PDB entry 5HBV | X-ray diffraction, 2.70 A resolution | chains C and D of the 4 polymer chains in the assembly

# Chain C
Name: Fab35, Light Chain
Organism: Rattus norvegicus
Amino-acid sequence (213 residues; row label = number of the first residue in the row):
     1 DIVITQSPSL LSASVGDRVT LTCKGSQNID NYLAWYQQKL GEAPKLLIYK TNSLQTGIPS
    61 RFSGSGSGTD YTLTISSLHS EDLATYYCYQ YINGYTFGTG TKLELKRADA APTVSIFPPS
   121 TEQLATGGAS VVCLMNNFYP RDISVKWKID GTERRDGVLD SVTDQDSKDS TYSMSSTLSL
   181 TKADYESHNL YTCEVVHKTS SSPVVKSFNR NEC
Not modelled in the structure: 212-213
Disulfide bonds: Cys23-Cys88, Cys133-Cys193

# Chain D
Name: Fab35, Heavy Chain
Organism: Rattus norvegicus
Amino-acid sequence (219 residues; each row starts with the number of its first residue):
     1 EVQLQESGPG LVQPSETLSL TCTVSGFSLT SYSVSWLRQP SGKGPEWMGR MWDDGGTVYN
    61 SGLKSRLSIS RDTSKNQVFL KMNSLQTDDT GTYYCTRDER IRAINWFAYW GQGTLVTVSS
   121 AETTAPSVYP LAPGTALKSN SMVTLGCLVK GYFPEPVTVT WNSGALSSGV HTFPAVLQSG
   181 LYTLTSSVTV PSSTWPSQTV TCNVAHPGQQ HQRWTRKLC
Disulfide bonds: Cys22-Cys95, Cys147-Cys202

# How chain C and chain D interact
Contacting residue pairs (63):
  Tyr32(C) with Ile104(D), hydrophobic
  Tyr36(C) with Pro45(D)
  Gln38(C) with Tyr94(D), hydrogen bond
  Gly41(C) with Gln112(D)
  Ala43(C) with Trp110(D); Gly111(D); Gln112(D)
  Pro44(C) with Trp110(D); Gly111(D)
  Leu46(C) with Phe107(D); Ala108(D)
  Tyr49(C) with Trp106(D), hydrophobic
  Gln55(C) with Tyr109(D)
  Tyr87(C) with Gln39(D)
  Tyr89(C) with Trp106(D); Phe107(D), hydrogen bond (side chain-backbone)
  Tyr91(C) with Ile104(D), hydrophobic; Asn105(D); Trp106(D), hydrophobic
  Tyr95(C) with Trp47(D), hydrophobic; Arg50(D), hydrogen bond; Asn105(D); Phe107(D), hydrophobic
  Phe97(C) with Pro45(D); Phe107(D), hydrophobic
  Ser115(C) with Thr144(D), hydrogen bond
  Phe117(C) with Leu131(D), hydrophobic; Ala132(D); Pro133(D); Thr144(D)
  Pro118(C) with Ala132(D)
  Ser120(C) with Tyr129(D); Pro130(D)
  Thr121(C) with Leu218(D)
  Glu122(C) with Tyr129(D); Pro130(D); Leu218(D)
  Gln123(C) with Tyr129(D); Leu148(D)
  Thr126(C) with Tyr129(D)
  Ser130(C) with Leu148(D)
  Val132(C) with Leu131(D), hydrophobic
  Leu134(C) with Ser187(D)
  Asn136(C) with Thr144(D); His171(D); Phe173(D)
  Asn137(C) with His171(D), hydrogen bond
  Leu159(C) with Gln178(D)
  Asp160(C) with Val176(D)
  Ser161(C) with Phe173(D); Pro174(D), hydrogen bond (side chain-backbone); Val176(D)
  Val162(C) with Pro174(D)
  Thr163(C) with Thr172(D); Phe173(D); Pro174(D)
  Lys168(C) with Ser168(D)
  Ser173(C) with His171(D), hydrogen bond; Phe173(D)
  Met174(C) with Phe173(D)
  Ser175(C) with Phe173(D); Thr185(D), hydrogen bond
  Ser179(C) with Gln178(D), hydrogen bond
Other interface residues (no listed pair), chain C (42 interface residues in all): Glu42, Ile92, Ile116, Asp166, Thr177
Other interface residues (no listed pair), chain D (37 interface residues in all): Leu37, Glu46, Leu145, Lys150, Thr183, Thr215

# In short
The interface between chain C and chain D involves 42 residues on one side and 37 on the other, with 9
hydrogen bonds. Among the polar pairs are Gln38(C)-Tyr94(D), Tyr89(C)-Phe107(D) and Tyr95(C)-Arg50(D).
Here chain C is Fab35, Light Chain and chain D is Fab35, Heavy Chain, both from Rattus norvegicus. Entry 5HBV
(Complex structure of Fab35 and mouse nAChR alpha1) was determined by X-ray diffraction (same publication as
5HBT).
